Entry 1VYG (X-ray diffraction, 2.40 A resolution); this record covers chain A.

== Chain A ==
Protein: Fatty acid binding protein
Source organism: Schistosoma mansoni
Reference sequence: P29498 (FABP_SCHMA); residue numbers follow UniProt; this construct covers 1-133
Amino-acid sequence (135 residues; row label = number of the first residue in the row; numbers below 1 keep their minus sign (Gly-1 is residue -1)):
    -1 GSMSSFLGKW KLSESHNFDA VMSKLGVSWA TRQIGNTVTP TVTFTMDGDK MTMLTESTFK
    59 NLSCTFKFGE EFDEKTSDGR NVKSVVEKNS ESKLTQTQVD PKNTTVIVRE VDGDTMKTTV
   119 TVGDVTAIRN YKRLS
Small-molecule neighbours: arachidonic acid (ACD): Phe16, Met20, Leu23, Val25, Thr29, Gly33, Val36, Pro38, Met51, Thr53, Ser55, Phe57, Lys58, Leu60, Ser75, Asp76, Arg78, Gln96, Thr103, Ile105, Arg107, Thr116, Val118, Arg127, Tyr129
Curated features (UniProtKB/Swiss-Prot):
  - binding site ((5Z,8Z,11Z,14Z)-eicosatetraenoate): Arg107, Arg127 to Tyr129
  - binding site ((9Z)-octadecenoate): Arg107, Arg127 to Tyr129

== In short ==
Bound to chain A: arachidonic acid. UniProt lists 4 (5Z,8Z,11Z,14Z)-eicosatetraenoate-binding residues and 4
(9Z)-octadecenoate-binding residues.
Chain A is Fatty acid binding protein (Schistosoma mansoni); the structure, schistosoma mansoni fatty acid
binding protein in complex with arachidonic acid, was determined by X-ray diffraction, deposited together with
1VYF.
